Entry 1BOU (X-ray diffraction, 2.20 A resolution); this record covers chains B and D of the 4 polymer chains in the assembly.

Chain B (and D):
Name: 4,5-dioxygenase beta chain
From: Sphingomonas paucimobilis
Notes: EC 1.13.11.8; chain D of this document is another copy of the same molecule, construct and numbering; everything in this record applies to it too
UniProt: P22636 (PCYB_PSEPA); residue numbers follow UniProt; this construct covers 1-302
Chain sequence (302 residues; numbered 1 to 302; the number before each row is that of its first residue):
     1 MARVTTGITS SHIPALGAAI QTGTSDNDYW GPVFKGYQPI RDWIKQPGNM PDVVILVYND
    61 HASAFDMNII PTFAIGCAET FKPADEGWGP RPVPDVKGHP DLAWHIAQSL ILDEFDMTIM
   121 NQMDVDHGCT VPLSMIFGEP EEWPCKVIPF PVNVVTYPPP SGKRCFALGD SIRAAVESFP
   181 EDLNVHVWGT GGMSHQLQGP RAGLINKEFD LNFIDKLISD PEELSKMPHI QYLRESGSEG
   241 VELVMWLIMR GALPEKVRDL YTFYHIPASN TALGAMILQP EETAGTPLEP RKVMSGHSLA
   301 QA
Disordered / not traced: 1, 300-302
Ion coordination: Fe ion: His12, His61, Glu242
From the paper describing this entry:
  - Fe ion coordination: His12, Asn59, His61, Glu242
  - catalytic residues: His195 (proposed by the authors, not directly observed)

Interface between chain B and chain D:
Contacting residue pairs - 49 pairs, chain B then chain D:
  Met67(B) - Asn121(D)
  Asn68(B) - Ile119(D)
  Asn68(B) - Met120(D)
  Asn68(B) - Asn121(D)  hydrogen bond (backbone-backbone)
  Asn68(B) - Gln122(D)  hydrogen bond
  Ile69(B) - Ile119(D)
  Ile69(B) - Met120(D)  hydrophobic
  Ile70(B) - Met117(D)
  Ile70(B) - Thr118(D)
  Ile70(B) - Ile119(D)  hydrogen bond (backbone-backbone)
  Pro71(B) - Thr118(D)
  Thr72(B) - Ile111(D)
  Thr72(B) - Asp116(D)
  Thr72(B) - Met117(D)  hydrogen bond (side chain-backbone)
  Phe73(B) - Asp116(D)
  Gln108(B) - Pro158(D)
  Ile111(B) - Pro158(D)
  Leu112(B) - Pro158(D)  hydrophobic
  Glu114(B) - Ser161(D)
  Glu114(B) - Lys163(D)  salt bridge
  Glu114(B) - Arg164(D)
  Phe115(B) - Asp116(D)
  Asp116(B) - Thr72(D)
  Asp116(B) - Phe73(D)
  Asp116(B) - Phe115(D)
  Asp116(B) - Asp116(D)  hydrogen bond (side chain-backbone)
  Asp116(B) - Arg164(D)  salt bridge
  Met117(B) - Ile70(D)
  Met117(B) - Thr72(D)  hydrogen bond (backbone-side chain)
  Thr118(B) - Ile69(D)
  Thr118(B) - Ile70(D)
  Thr118(B) - Pro71(D)
  Thr118(B) - Thr118(D)  hydrogen bond
  Ile119(B) - Asn68(D)
  Ile119(B) - Ile69(D)
  Ile119(B) - Ile70(D)  hydrogen bond (backbone-backbone)
  Met120(B) - Asn68(D)
  Met120(B) - Ile69(D)  hydrophobic
  Asn121(B) - Met67(D)
  Asn121(B) - Asn68(D)  hydrogen bond (backbone-backbone)
  Gln122(B) - Asn68(D)
  Pro158(B) - Gln108(D)
  Pro158(B) - Ile111(D)
  Pro158(B) - Leu112(D)  hydrophobic
  Ser161(B) - Glu114(D)
  Lys163(B) - Glu114(D)  salt bridge
  Arg164(B) - Glu114(D)
  Arg164(B) - Asp116(D)  salt bridge
  Arg164(B) - Arg164(D)
Interface residues without a listed pair, chain B (27 interface residues in all): Trp104, Thr156, Tyr157, Pro159
Interface residues without a listed pair, chain D (27 interface residues in all): Trp104, Thr156, Tyr157, Pro159

Overview:
Chain B and chain D each contribute 27 residues to their interface; the contacts include 9 hydrogen bonds and
4 salt bridges. Among the polar pairs are Glu114(B)-Lys163(D), Asp116(B)-Arg164(D) and Asn68(B)-Gln122(D).
His12(B), His61(B) and Glu242(B) form the Fe ion site. From the paper: the catalytic residue His195(B); Fe ion
coordination by His12(B), Asn59(B) and His61(B) among others.
Chain B and chain D are both 4,5-dioxygenase beta chain (Sphingomonas paucimobilis); the structure,
Three-dimensional structure of ligab, was determined by X-ray diffraction together with 1B4U from the same
study.
